4IRK - chains B and G of the 3 polymer chains in the assembly; structure by X-ray diffraction, 2.32 A resolution.

[Chain B]
Name: DNA polymerase IV
Source organism: Escherichia coli
Notes: EC 2.7.7.7
Reference sequence: Q47155 (DPO4_ECOLI); residue numbers follow UniProt; this construct covers 2-341
Sequence (342 residues; numbered 0 to 341; the number before each row is that of its first residue; numbering starts at 0):
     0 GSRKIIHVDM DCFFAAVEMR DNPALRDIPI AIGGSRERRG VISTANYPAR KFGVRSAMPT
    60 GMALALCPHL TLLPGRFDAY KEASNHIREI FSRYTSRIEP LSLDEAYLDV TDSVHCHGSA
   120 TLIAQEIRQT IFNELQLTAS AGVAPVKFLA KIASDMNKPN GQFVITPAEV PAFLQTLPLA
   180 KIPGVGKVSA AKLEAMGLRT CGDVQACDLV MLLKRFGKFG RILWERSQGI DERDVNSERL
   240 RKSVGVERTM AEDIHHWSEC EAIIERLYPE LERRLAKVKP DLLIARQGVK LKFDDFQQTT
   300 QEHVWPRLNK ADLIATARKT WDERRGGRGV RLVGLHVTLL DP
Construct notes: expression tag (0-1); conflict Ala64 (Lys in Q47155), Ala205 (Lys in Q47155)
Ion coordination: Mg2+: Asp8, Met9, Asp103 (together with 2'-deoxycytidine-5'-triphosphate)
Residues lining bound ligands: 2'-deoxycytidine-5'-triphosphate (DCP): Asp8, Met9, Asp10, Cys11, Phe12, Phe13, Ser42, Thr43, Arg49, Ser55, Ala56, Asp103, Glu104, Lys157
UniProt features mapped onto this chain:
  - active site: Glu104
  - binding site (Mg(2+)): Asp8, Asp103
  - site: Phe13 (Substrate discrimination)
  - natural variant: Glu36 to Arg38 (sequence variant, change not given here; In strain: ECOR 45B1), Gln124 (Q124K: In strain: ECOR 35D), Asn132 (N132S: In strain: ECOR 34B1 and ECOR 37UG), Gln135 (Q135H: In strain: ECOR 70B1), Pro170 (P170S: In strain: ECOR 37UG), Ala171 (A171T: In strain: ECOR 45B1, ECOR 46D and 2 more), Leu176 (L176F: In strain: ECOR 37UG), Gly201 (G201S: In strain: ECOR 59B2), Met210 (M210I: In strain: ECOR 37UG, ECOR 45B1 and 4 more; M210T: In strain: ECOR 35D, ECOR 46D and 6 more), Arg225 (R225C: In strain: ECOR 59B2 and ECOR 60B2), Ala310 (A310S: In strain: ECOR 57B2, ECOR 59B2 and 2 more), Asp321 (D321N: In strain: ECOR 35D)
  - mutagenesis: Asp8 (D8A/H: Loss of function), Arg49 (R49A/F: Loss of function), Asp103 (D103A/N: Loss of function), Glu104 (E104A: Loss of function)
Reported in the primary citation:
  - binding site for 2'-deoxycytidine-5'-triphosphate: Ser42
  - binding site for the 18-nt DNA strand: Ser42
  - specificity-determining residues: Ser42
  - catalytic residues: Glu104 (proposed by the authors, not directly observed)
  - mutagenesis - S42A: decreased catalytic activity on misincorporation

[Chain G]
Molecule: 17-nt DNA strand
Sequence (17 nucleotides; row label = number of the first residue in the row):
   857 CTAGGGTCCT AGGACCC
Disordered / not traced: 857-859
Modified positions: DOC (2',3'-dideoxycytidine-5'-monophosphate) at position 873

[How chain B and chain G interact]
Contacting residue pairs - 29 pairs, chain B then chain G:
  Ser101(B) - DOC_873(G)  sugar contact
  Asp103(B) - DOC_873(G)  sugar contact
  Glu104(B) - DOC_873(G)  sugar contact
  Lys150(B) - DC872(G)  phosphate contact
  Lys150(B) - DOC_873(G)  salt bridge to the phosphate
  Pro182(B) - DC872(G)  phosphate contact
  Gly183(B) - DC871(G)  phosphate contact
  Gly183(B) - DC872(G)  hydrogen bond to the phosphate
  Val184(B) - DC871(G)  phosphate contact
  Val184(B) - DC872(G)  phosphate contact
  Gly185(B) - DC871(G)  hydrogen bond to the phosphate
  Gly185(B) - DC872(G)  phosphate contact
  Lys186(B) - DC871(G)  hydrogen bond to the phosphate
  Val187(B) - DA870(G)  phosphate contact
  Val187(B) - DC871(G)  hydrogen bond to the phosphate
  Ser188(B) - DA870(G)  phosphate contact
  Ser188(B) - DC871(G)  hydrogen bond to the phosphate
  Arg285(B) - DC865(G)  sugar contact
  Arg285(B) - DT866(G)  salt bridge to the phosphate
  Thr298(B) - DG868(G)  hydrogen bond to the phosphate
  Thr299(B) - DA867(G)  phosphate contact
  Thr299(B) - DG868(G)  hydrogen bond to the phosphate
  Gln300(B) - DA867(G)  phosphate contact
  Glu301(B) - DT866(G)  phosphate contact
  Glu301(B) - DA867(G)  hydrogen bond to the phosphate
  His302(B) - DT866(G)  phosphate contact
  Val303(B) - DC865(G)  phosphate contact
  Val303(B) - DT866(G)  hydrogen bond to the phosphate
  Arg323(B) - DA867(G)  salt bridge to the phosphate
Also at the interface, not in a pair above, chain B (21 interface residues in all): Ile181, Gln297

[Overview]
21 residues of chain B and 8 residues of chain G are in contact; the contacts include 9 hydrogen bonds and 3
salt bridges. Polar pairs include Gly183(B)-DC872(G), Gly185(B)-DC871(G) and Lys186(B)-DC871(G). Bound to
chain B: 2'-deoxycytidine-5'-triphosphate. From the paper: the catalytic residue Glu104(B); S42A of chain B
reduces catalytic activity on misincorporation.
Here chain B is DNA polymerase IV (Escherichia coli) and chain G is a 17-nt DNA strand. Entry 4IRK (structure
of Polymerase-DNA complex, dna) was determined by X-ray diffraction (same publication as 4IR9, 4IR1, 4IRC and
4IRD).
